Entry 7D4C (X-ray diffraction, 1.97 A resolution); this record covers chain A.

# Chain A
Name: L-Lysine alpha-oxidase
From: Hypocrea rufa
Reference sequence: A0A0G4DCU0 (A0A0G4DCU0_HYPRU); residues 1-617 here = UniProt positions 1-617
Amino-acid sequence (617 residues; numbered 1 to 617; the number before each row is that of its first residue):
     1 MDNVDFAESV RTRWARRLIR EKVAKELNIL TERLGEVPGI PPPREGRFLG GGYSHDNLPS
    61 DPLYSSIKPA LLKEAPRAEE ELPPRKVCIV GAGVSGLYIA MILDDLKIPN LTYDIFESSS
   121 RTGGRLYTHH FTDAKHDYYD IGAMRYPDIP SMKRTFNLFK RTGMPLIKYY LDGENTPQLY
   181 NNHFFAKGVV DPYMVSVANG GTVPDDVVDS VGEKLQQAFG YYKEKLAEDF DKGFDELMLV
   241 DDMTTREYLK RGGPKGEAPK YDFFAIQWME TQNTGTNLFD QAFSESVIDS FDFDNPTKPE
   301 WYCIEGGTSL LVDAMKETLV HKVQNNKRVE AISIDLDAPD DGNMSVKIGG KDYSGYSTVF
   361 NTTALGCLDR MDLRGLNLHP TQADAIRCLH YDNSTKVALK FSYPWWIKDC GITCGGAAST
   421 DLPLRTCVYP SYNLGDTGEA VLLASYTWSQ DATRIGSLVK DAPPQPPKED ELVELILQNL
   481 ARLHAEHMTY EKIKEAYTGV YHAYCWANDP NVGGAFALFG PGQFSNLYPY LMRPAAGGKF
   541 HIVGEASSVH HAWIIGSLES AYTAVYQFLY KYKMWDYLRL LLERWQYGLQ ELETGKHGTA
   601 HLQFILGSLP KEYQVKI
Not modelled in the structure: 1-2, 45-50, 71-78, 612-617
Small-molecule neighbours: FAD (flavin-adenine dinucleotide): V90, G91, A92, G93, V94, S95, G96, F116, E117, S118, S119, G123, G124, R125, L126, I141, G142, A143, M144, R145, Y146, K327, R328, V329, T362, T363, A364, C367, M371, S394, K396, Y446, W448, W506, N511, V512, A515, F516, G544, E545, A552, W553, I554, S557
What the authors report for this chain:
  - contacts within the chain: V10-I288 (hydrophobic contact), W14-I288 (hydrophobic contact), R11-I288 (hydrophobic contact), R11-D289, F6-F291 (hydrophobic contact), A7-F291 (hydrophobic contact), V10-F291 (hydrophobic contact), R11-D292
  - conformationally variable residues (helix shift, loop rearrangement, order/disorder transition): T276, D289, F293, A552, W553, Q590 to K611

# Overview
Bound to chain A: flavin-adenine dinucleotide. The paper reports conformational variability at T276, D289 and
F293 among others; contacts within the chain involving I288, V10 and W14 among others.
Chain A is L-Lysine alpha-oxidase (Hypocrea rufa); the structure, Structure of L-lysine oxidase precursor, was
determined by X-ray diffraction, deposited together with 7D4D.
